PDB entry 5NV3 | electron microscopy, 3.39 A resolution | chains E and M of the 16 polymer chains in the assembly

== Chain E ==
Name: Ribulose bisphosphate carboxylase large chain
From: Rhodobacter sphaeroides
Notes: EC 4.1.1.39; fragment: RbcL
UniProtKB: P27997 (RBL1_RHOSH); residues 13-479 here = UniProt positions 13-479
Chain sequence (467 residues; each row starts with the number of its first residue):
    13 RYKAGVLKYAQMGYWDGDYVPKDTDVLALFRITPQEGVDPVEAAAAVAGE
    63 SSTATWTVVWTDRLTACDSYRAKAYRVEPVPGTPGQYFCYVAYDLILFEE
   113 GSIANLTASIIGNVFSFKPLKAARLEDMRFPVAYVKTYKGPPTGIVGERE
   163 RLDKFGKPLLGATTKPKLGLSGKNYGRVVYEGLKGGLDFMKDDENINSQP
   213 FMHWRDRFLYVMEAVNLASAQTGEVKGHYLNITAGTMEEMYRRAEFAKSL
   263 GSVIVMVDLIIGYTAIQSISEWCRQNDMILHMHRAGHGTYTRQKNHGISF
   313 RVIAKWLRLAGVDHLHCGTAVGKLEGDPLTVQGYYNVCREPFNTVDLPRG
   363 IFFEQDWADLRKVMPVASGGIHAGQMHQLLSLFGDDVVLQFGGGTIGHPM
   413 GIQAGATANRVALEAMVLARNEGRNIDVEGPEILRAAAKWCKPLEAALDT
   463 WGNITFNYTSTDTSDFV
Modified / non-standard residues: Lys-203 (lysine nz-carboxylic acid; KCX)
Metal / ion sites: Mg2+: Lys-203, Asp-205, Glu-206 (together with 2-carboxyarabinitol-1,5-diphosphate)
Ligand contacts:
  - 2-carboxyarabinitol-1,5-diphosphate (CAP), molecule 1: Glu-62, Thr-67, Trp-68, Asn-125
  - 2-carboxyarabinitol-1,5-diphosphate (CAP), molecule 2: Thr-175, Lys-177, Lys-179, Lys-203, Asp-205, Glu-206, His-295, Arg-296, His-299, His-328, Lys-335, Leu-336, Ser-380, Gly-381, Gly-382, Gln-402, Phe-403, Gly-404, Gly-405

== Chain M ==
Name: Ribulose bisphosphate carboxylase small chain 1
From: Rhodobacter sphaeroides
Notes: EC 4.1.1.39
UniProtKB: P27998 (RBS1_RHOSH); numbering as in UniProt (aligned over 1-129)
Chain sequence (129 residues; row label = number of the first residue in the row):
     1 MRITQGCFSFLPDLTDEQISAQVDYCLGRGWAVSLEHTDDPHPRNTYWEM
    51 WGMPMFDLRDPKGVMIELDECRKAWPGRYIRINAFDSTRGFETVTMSFIV
   101 NRPEVEPSLRMERTEVDGRSIRYTHSIVR

== Interface between chain E and chain M ==
Contacting residue pairs - 54 pairs, chain E then chain M:
  Val-158(E) / Phe-91(M)
  Val-158(E) / Thr-93(M)
  Glu-162(E) / Thr-93(M)  hydrogen bond
  Asp-165(E) / Arg-44(M)
  Phe-167(E) / Cys-7(M)
  Phe-167(E) / Val-94(M)
  Phe-167(E) / Thr-95(M)
  Phe-167(E) / Ser-97(M)
  Gly-168(E) / Thr-95(M)  hydrogen bond (backbone-backbone)
  Lys-169(E) / Cys-7(M)
  Gly-197(E) / Phe-10(M)
  Gly-198(E) / Phe-10(M)
  Leu-221(E) / Arg-119(M)
  Glu-225(E) / Tyr-123(M)
  Asn-228(E) / Met-111(M)
  Asn-228(E) / Tyr-123(M)
  Asn-228(E) / His-125(M)  hydrogen bond
  Leu-229(E) / Met-111(M)  hydrophobic
  Ala-232(E) / Met-1(M)
  Ala-232(E) / Leu-109(M)
  Ala-232(E) / His-125(M)
  Gln-233(E) / Met-1(M)
  Thr-234(E) / Arg-2(M)
  Thr-234(E) / Ile-3(M)
  Thr-234(E) / Thr-4(M)  hydrogen bond (backbone-backbone)
  Gly-235(E) / Gln-5(M)
  Gly-235(E) / Pro-43(M)
  Glu-236(E) / Thr-4(M)  hydrogen bond
  Val-237(E) / Pro-43(M)  hydrophobic
  Val-237(E) / Arg-44(M)
  Ser-261(E) / Arg-122(M)  hydrogen bond (backbone-side chain)
  Lys-374(E) / Gly-90(M)
  Thr-419(E) / Phe-10(M)
  Arg-422(E) / Thr-4(M)
  Arg-422(E) / Gly-6(M)
  Arg-422(E) / Phe-10(M)
  Glu-426(E) / Phe-8(M)
  Glu-426(E) / Ser-9(M)  hydrogen bond (side chain-backbone)
  Glu-426(E) / Phe-10(M)  hydrogen bond (side chain-backbone)
  Glu-426(E) / Leu-11(M)  hydrogen bond (side chain-backbone)
  Leu-430(E) / Phe-8(M)  hydrophobic
  Leu-430(E) / Leu-11(M)  hydrophobic
  Leu-430(E) / Leu-14(M)  hydrophobic
  Leu-430(E) / Gln-18(M)
  Leu-430(E) / Gln-22(M)
  Arg-432(E) / Tyr-25(M)  hydrogen bond
  Asn-433(E) / Ala-21(M)
  Asn-433(E) / Gln-22(M)
  Asn-433(E) / Tyr-25(M)
  Asn-433(E) / Met-96(M)
  Glu-434(E) / Ala-21(M)
  Glu-434(E) / Gln-22(M)
  Trp-452(E) / Leu-11(M)  hydrophobic
  Trp-452(E) / Pro-12(M)
Interface residues without a listed pair, chain E (37 interface residues in all): Met-224, Ser-231, Phe-258, Leu-262, Asp-397, Asp-398, Val-423, Ala-427, Val-429
Interface residues without a listed pair, chain M (37 interface residues in all): Arg-29, Asn-45, Arg-113, Ser-120, Ile-121

== Overview ==
Chain E and chain M each contribute 37 residues to their interface, with 10 hydrogen bonds. Polar contacts
include Glu-162(E)/Thr-93(M), Asn-228(E)/His-125(M) and Glu-236(E)/Thr-4(M). Bound to chain E:
2-carboxyarabinitol-1,5-diphosphate. The Mg2+ site is built by Lys-203(E), Asp-205(E) and Glu-206(E).
Here chain E is Ribulose bisphosphate carboxylase large chain and chain M is Ribulose bisphosphate carboxylase
small chain 1, both from Rhodobacter sphaeroides. Entry 5NV3 (Structure of Rubisco from Rhodobacter
sphaeroides in complex with CABP) was determined by electron microscopy.
